Entry 1VNG (X-ray diffraction, 2.20 A resolution); this record covers chain A.

# Chain A
Molecule: Vanadium chloroperoxidase
From: Curvularia inaequalis
Notes: EC 1.11.1.10
UniProt: P49053 (PRXC_CURIN); residue numbers follow UniProt; this construct covers 1-609
Amino-acid sequence (609 residues; row label = number of the first residue in the row):
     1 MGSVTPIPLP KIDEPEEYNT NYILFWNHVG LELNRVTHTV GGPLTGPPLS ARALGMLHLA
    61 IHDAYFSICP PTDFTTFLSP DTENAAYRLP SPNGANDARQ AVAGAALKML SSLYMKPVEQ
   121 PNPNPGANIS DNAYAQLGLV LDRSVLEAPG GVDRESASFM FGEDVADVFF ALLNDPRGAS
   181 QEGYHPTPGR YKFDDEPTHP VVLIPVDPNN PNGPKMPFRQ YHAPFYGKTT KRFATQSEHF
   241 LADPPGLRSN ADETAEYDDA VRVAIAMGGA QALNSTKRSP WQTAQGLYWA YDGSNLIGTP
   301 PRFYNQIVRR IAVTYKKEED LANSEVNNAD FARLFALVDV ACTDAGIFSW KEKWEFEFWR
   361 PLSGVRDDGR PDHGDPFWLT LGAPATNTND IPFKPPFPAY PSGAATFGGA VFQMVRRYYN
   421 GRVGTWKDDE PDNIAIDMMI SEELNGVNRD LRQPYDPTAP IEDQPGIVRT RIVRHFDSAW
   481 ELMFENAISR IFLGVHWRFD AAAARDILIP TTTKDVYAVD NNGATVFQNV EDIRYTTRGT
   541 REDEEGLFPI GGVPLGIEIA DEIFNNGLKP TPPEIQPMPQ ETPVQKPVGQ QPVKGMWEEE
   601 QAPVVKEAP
Not modelled in the structure: 1-3, 578-609
Construct notes: engineered mutation Ala-404 (His in P49053)
Bound ions: vanadate ion near His-496 (its only coordinating residue here)
Swiss-Prot annotation at these positions:
  - binding site (vanadate): Lys-353, Arg-360, Ser-402, Gly-403, Arg-490, His-496

# In short
From UniProt: 6 vanadate-binding residues.
Chain A is Vanadium chloroperoxidase (Curvularia inaequalis); the structure, Chloroperoxidase from the fungus
curvularia inaequalis: mutant H404A, was determined by X-ray diffraction, deposited together with 1VNE, 1VNF,
1VNH, 1VNI and 1VNS.
